8I9Y - chains C1 and LE of the 59 polymer chains in the assembly; structure by electron microscopy, 3.10 A resolution.

# Chain C1
Molecule: 3341-nt RNA strand
Source organism: Chaetomium thermophilum
Sequence (3341 nucleotides; row label = number of the first residue in the row):
     1 GGUUGACCUC GGAUCAGGUA GGAGGACCCG CUGAACUUAA GCAUAUCAAU AAGCGGAGGA
    61 AAAGAAACCA ACAGGGAUUG CCCUAGUAAC GGCGAGUGAA GCGGCAACAG CUCAAAUUUG
   121 AAAGCUGGCU UCGGCCCGCG UUGUAAUUUG GAGAGGAUGC UUUGGGCGAG GCUCCUUCUG
   181 AGUUCCCUGG AACGGGACGC CACAGAGGGU GAGAGCCCCG UAUAGUUGGA AGCCAAGCCU
   241 GUGUAAAGCU CCUUCGACGA GUCGAGUAGU UUGGGAAUGC UGCUCAAAAU GGGAGGUAAA
   301 UUUCUUCUAA AGCUAAAUAC CGGCCAGAGA CCGAUAGCGC ACAAGUAGAG UGAUCGAAAG
   361 AUGAAAAGCA CUUUGAAAAG AGGGUUAAAU AGCACGUGAA AUUGUUGAAA GGGAAGCGCU
   421 UGUGACCAGA CUUGCGCCCG GCGGAUCAUC CGGUGUUCUC ACCGGUGCAC UCCGCCGGGC
   481 UCAGGCCAGC AUCGGUUCUG GCGGGGGGAU AAAGGCCCAG GGAAUGUGGC UCCUCCGGGA
   541 GUGUUAUAGC CCUGGGUGUA AUACCCUCGC CGGGACCGAG GACCGCGCUC UGCAAGGAUG
   601 CUGGCGUAAU GGUCACCAGC GACCCGUCUU GAAACACGGA CCAAGGAGUC AAGGUUUUGC
   661 GCGAGUGUUU GGGUGUAAAA CCCGCACGCG UAAUGAAAGU GAACGUAGGU GAGAGCUUCG
   721 GCGCAUCAUC GACCGAUCCU GAUGUAUUCG GAUGGAUUUG AGUAGGAGCG UUAAGCCUUG
   781 GACCCGAAAG AUGGUGAACU AUGCUUGGAU AGGGUGAAGC CAGAGGAAAC UCUGGUGGAG
   841 GCUCGCAGCG GUUCUGACGU GCAAAUCGAU CGUCAAAUCU GAGCAUGGGG GCGAAAGACU
   901 AAUCGAACCA UCUAGUAGCU GGUUACCGCC GAAGUUUCCC UCAGGAUAGC AGUGUCGACC
   961 UUCAGUUUUA UGAGGUAAAG CGAAUGAUUA GGGACUCGGG GGCGAUUUUU AGCCUUCAUC
  1021 CAUUCUCAAA CUUUAAAUAU GUAAGAAGCC CUUGUUACUU AACUGAACGU GGGCAUUCGA
  1081 AUGUAUCGAC ACUAGUGGGC CAUUUUUGGU AAGCAGAACU GGCGAUGCGG GAUGAACCGA
  1141 ACGCGGGGUU AAGGUGCCGG AGUGGACGCU CAUCAGACAC CACAAAAGGC GUUAGUACAU
  1201 CUUGACAGCA GGACGGUGGC CAUGGAAGUC GGAAUCCGCU AAGGACUGUG UAACAACUCA
  1261 CCUGCCGAAU GUACUAGCCC UGAAAAUGGA UGGCGCUCAA GCGUCCCACC CAUACCCCGC
  1321 CCUCAGGGUA GAAACGAUGC CCUGAGGAGU AGGCGGCCGU GGAGGUCAGU GACGAAGCCU
  1381 AGGGCGUGAG CCCGGGUCGA ACGGCCUCUA GUGCAGAUCU UGGUGGUAGU AGCAAAUACU
  1441 UCAAUGAGAA CUUGAAGGAC CGAAGUGGGG AAAGGUUCCA UGUGAACAGC GGUUGGACAU
  1501 GGGUUAGUCG AUCCUAAGCC AUAGGGAAGU UCCGUUUCAA AGGGGCACUC GUGCCCCGUG
  1561 UGGCGAAAGG GAAGCCGGUU AAUAUUCCGG CACCUGGAUG UGGGUUUUGC GCGGCAACGC
  1621 AACUGAACGC GGAGACGACG GCGGGGGCCC CGGGCAGAGU UCUCUUUUCU UCUUAACGGU
  1681 CUAUCACCCU GGAAACAGUU UGUCUGGAGA UAGGGUUUAA UGGCCGGAAG AGCCCGACAC
  1741 UUCUGUCGGG UCCGGUGCGC UCUCGACGUC CCUUGAAAAU CCGCGGGAGG GAAUAAUUCU
  1801 CACGCCAGGU CGUACUCAUA ACCGCAGCAG GUCCCCAAGG UGAACAGCCU CUGGUUGAUA
  1861 GAACAAUGUA GAUAAGGGAA GUCGGCAAAA UAGAUCCGUA ACUUCGGGAA AAGGAUUGGC
  1921 UCUAAGGGUU GGGCACGUUG GGCUUUGGGC GGACGCCCUG GGAGCAGAGG GCCUCUAGCC
  1981 GGGCAACCGG CCGGCGGCCC UCAGCACCCG GGGUUGAAGC CCUUAGCAGG CUUCGGCCGU
  2041 CCGGCGUGCG GUUAACAACC AACUUAGAAC UGGUACGGAC AGGGGGAAUC UGACUGUCUA
  2101 AUUAAAACAU AGCAUUGCGA UGGCCAGAAA GUGGUGUUGA CGCAAUGUGA UUUCUGCCCA
  2161 GUGCUCUGAA UGUCAAAGUG AAGAAAUUCA ACCAAGCGCG GGUAAACGGC GGGAGUAACU
  2221 AUGACUCUCU UAAGGUAGCC AAAUGCCUCG UCAUCUAAUU AGUGACGCGC AUGAAUGGAU
  2281 UAACGAGAUU CCCACUGUCC CUAUCUACUA UCUAGCGAAA CCACAGCCAA GGGAACGGGC
  2341 UUGGCAAAAU CAGCGGGGAA AGAAGACCCU GUUGAGCUUG ACUCUAGUUU GACAUUGUGA
  2401 AAAGACAUAG GAGGUGUAGA AUAGGUGGGA GCUUCGGCGC CAGUGAAAUA CCACUACUCC
  2461 UAUUGUUUUU UUACUUAUUC AAUGAAGCGG GGCUGGACUU GCGUCCAACU UCUGGAGUUA
  2521 AGGUCCUUCG CGGGCCGACC CGGGUUGAAG ACAUUGUCAG GUGGGGAGUU UGGCUGGGGC
  2581 GGCACAUCUG UUAAACCAUA ACGCAGGUGU CCUAAGGGGG GCUCAUGGAG AACAGAAAUC
  2641 UCCAGUAGAA CAAAAGGGUA AAAGUCCCCU UGAUUUUGAU UUUCAGUGUG AAUACAAACC
  2701 AUGAAAGUGU GGCCUAUCGA UCCUUUAGUC CCUCGAAAUU UGAGGCUAGA GGUGCCAGAA
  2761 AAGUUACCAC AGGGAUAACU GGCUUGUGGC GGCCAAGCGU UCAUAGCGAC GUCGCUUUUU
  2821 GAUCCUUCGA UGUCGGCUCU UCCUAUCAUA CCGAAGCAGA AUUCGGUAAG CGUUGGAUUG
  2881 UUCACCCACU AAUAGGGAAC GUGAGCUGGG UUUAGACCGU CGUGAGACAG GUUAGUUUUA
  2941 CCCUACUGAU GAACUCGUCG CAAUGGUAAU UCAGCUUAGU ACGAGAGGAA CCGCUGAUUC
  3001 AGAUAAUUGG UUUUUGCGGU UGUCCGACCG GGCAGUGCCG CGAAGCUACC AUCUGCUGGA
  3061 UAAUGGCUGA ACGCCUCUAA GUCAGAAUCC AUGCCAGAAC GCGACGAUAC UACCCGCACG
  3121 UUGUAGACGU AUAAGAAUAG GCUCCGGCCU CGUAUCCUAG CAGGCGAUUC CUCCGCCGGC
  3181 CUCGAAGUGG CCGUCGGUAA UUCGCGUAUU GCAAUUUAGA CACGCGCGGG AUCAAAUCCU
  3241 UUGCAGACGA CUUAGAUGUG CGAAAGGGUC CUGUAAGCAG UAGAGUAGCC UUGUUGUUAC
  3301 GAUCUGCUGA GGGUAAGCCC UCCUUCGCCU AGAUUUCCCA G
Unresolved in the structure: 1-2, 693-706, 847-854, 865-867, 901-905, 987-1028, 1879-2294, 2485-2545, 2571-2721, 2753-2756, 2801-2804, 2822-2828, 2833, 2909-2914, 2937-2940, 3338-3341

# Chain LE
Name: 60S ribosomal protein L6
Source organism: Chaetomium thermophilum
Reference sequence: G0S0D6 (G0S0D6_CHATD); numbering as in UniProt (aligned over 1-200)
Sequence (200 residues; each row starts with the number of its first residue):
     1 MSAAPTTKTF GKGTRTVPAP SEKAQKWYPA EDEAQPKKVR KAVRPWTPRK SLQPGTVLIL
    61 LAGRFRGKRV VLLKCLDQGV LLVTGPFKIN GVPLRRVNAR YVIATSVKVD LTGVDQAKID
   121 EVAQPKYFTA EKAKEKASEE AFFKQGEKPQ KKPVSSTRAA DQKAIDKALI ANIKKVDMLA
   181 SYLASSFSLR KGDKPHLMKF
Unresolved in the structure: 1-14, 141-147

# Chain C1 / chain LE interface
Pairs across the interface (100):
  G436(C1) - Lys26(LE)  phosphate contact
  C437(C1) - Pro20(LE)  phosphate contact
  C447(C1) - Arg15(LE)  hydrogen bond to the base
  A448(C1) - Arg15(LE)  hydrogen bond to the base
  U471(C1) - Arg15(LE)  sugar contact
  U471(C1) - Val17(LE)  phosphate contact
  G474(C1) - Lys26(LE)  salt bridge to the phosphate
  G489(C1) - Tyr101(LE)  hydrogen bond to the phosphate
  C490(C1) - Gln78(LE)  hydrogen bond to the sugar
  C490(C1) - Gly79(LE)  sugar contact
  C490(C1) - Asn98(LE)  sugar contact
  C490(C1) - Arg100(LE)  phosphate contact
  A491(C1) - Trp46(LE)  phosphate contact
  A491(C1) - Gln78(LE)  sugar contact
  A491(C1) - Arg100(LE)  salt bridge to the phosphate
  U492(C1) - Ala42(LE)  hydrogen bond to the sugar
  U492(C1) - Arg44(LE)  hydrogen bond to the sugar
  U492(C1) - Pro45(LE)  sugar contact
  U492(C1) - Trp46(LE)  phosphate contact
  U492(C1) - Thr47(LE)  hydrogen bond to the phosphate
  C493(C1) - Lys41(LE)  base contact
  C493(C1) - Arg44(LE)  phosphate contact
  G494(C1) - Lys41(LE)  hydrogen bond to the sugar
  G574(C1) - Arg100(LE)  salt bridge to the phosphate
  G578(C1) - Lys41(LE)  base contact
  G580(C1) - Lys37(LE)  hydrogen bond to the sugar
  G581(C1) - Ala34(LE)  sugar contact
  G581(C1) - Gln35(LE)  hydrogen bond to the sugar
  G581(C1) - Pro36(LE)  sugar contact
  G581(C1) - Lys37(LE)  hydrogen bond to the base
  G581(C1) - Val39(LE)  base contact
  A582(C1) - Gln35(LE)  sugar contact
  A582(C1) - Pro36(LE)  sugar contact
  A582(C1) - Lys37(LE)  phosphate contact
  C583(C1) - Lys37(LE)  phosphate contact
  C583(C1) - Lys38(LE)  hydrogen bond to the phosphate
  G585(C1) - Arg40(LE)  hydrogen bond to the base
  C593(C1) - Ala42(LE)  phosphate contact
  C593(C1) - Arg44(LE)  phosphate contact
  A594(C1) - Arg40(LE)  phosphate contact
  A594(C1) - Lys41(LE)  phosphate contact
  A594(C1) - Ala42(LE)  hydrogen bond to the phosphate
  A594(C1) - Arg44(LE)  salt bridge to the phosphate
  A595(C1) - Arg40(LE)  hydrogen bond to the base
  G596(C1) - Arg40(LE)  hydrogen bond to the phosphate
  A598(C1) - Val39(LE)  phosphate contact
  A598(C1) - Lys41(LE)  salt bridge to the phosphate
  U599(C1) - Val39(LE)  phosphate contact
  G600(C1) - Gln78(LE)  hydrogen bond to the base
  C601(C1) - Gln78(LE)  hydrogen bond to the sugar
  G603(C1) - Lys132(LE)  phosphate contact
  G604(C1) - Lys132(LE)  salt bridge to the phosphate
  G3129(C1) - Arg190(LE)  hydrogen bond to the sugar
  G3129(C1) - Lys191(LE)  hydrogen bond to the base
  A3131(C1) - Lys191(LE)  salt bridge to the phosphate
  U3132(C1) - Lys191(LE)  hydrogen bond to the base
  C3157(C1) - Arg190(LE)  hydrogen bond to the base
  U3158(C1) - Arg190(LE)  hydrogen bond to the sugar
  A3159(C1) - Ser185(LE)  sugar contact
  G3160(C1) - Ala184(LE)  phosphate contact
  G3160(C1) - Ser185(LE)  phosphate contact
  G3160(C1) - Ser186(LE)  hydrogen bond to the phosphate
  G3163(C1) - Ser186(LE)  hydrogen bond to the base
  C3205(C1) - Lys88(LE)  phosphate contact
  G3206(C1) - Lys88(LE)  salt bridge to the phosphate
  U3207(C1) - Arg64(LE)  hydrogen bond to the phosphate
  U3207(C1) - Phe87(LE)  phosphate contact
  U3207(C1) - Gly91(LE)  hydrogen bond to the sugar
  U3207(C1) - Lys151(LE)  salt bridge to the phosphate
  A3208(C1) - Arg64(LE)  salt bridge to the phosphate
  A3208(C1) - Phe87(LE)  stacking on the base
  A3208(C1) - Pro93(LE)  sugar contact
  A3208(C1) - Lys151(LE)  phosphate contact
  A3208(C1) - Val154(LE)  base contact
  U3209(C1) - Arg64(LE)  salt bridge to the phosphate
  U3209(C1) - Arg95(LE)  salt bridge to the phosphate
  U3209(C1) - Glu135(LE)  hydrogen bond to the base
  U3209(C1) - Lys152(LE)  base contact
  U3209(C1) - Ser155(LE)  base contact
  U3209(C1) - Arg158(LE)  hydrogen bond to the base
  U3210(C1) - Arg64(LE)  sugar contact
  U3210(C1) - Lys152(LE)  salt bridge to the phosphate
  G3211(C1) - Arg95(LE)  sugar contact
  G3211(C1) - Phe128(LE)  base contact
  G3211(C1) - Lys132(LE)  hydrogen bond to the sugar
  G3211(C1) - Glu135(LE)  hydrogen bond to the base
  G3211(C1) - Lys136(LE)  base contact
  G3211(C1) - Lys152(LE)  hydrogen bond to the base
  G3211(C1) - Arg158(LE)  base contact
  C3212(C1) - Val80(LE)  base contact
  C3212(C1) - Arg96(LE)  salt bridge to the phosphate
  C3212(C1) - Asn98(LE)  hydrogen bond to the base
  A3213(C1) - Ala62(LE)  sugar contact
  A3213(C1) - Gly63(LE)  hydrogen bond to the phosphate
  A3213(C1) - Arg95(LE)  salt bridge to the phosphate
  A3213(C1) - Val97(LE)  phosphate contact
  A3213(C1) - Tyr101(LE)  sugar contact
  A3214(C1) - Gly63(LE)  phosphate contact
  A3214(C1) - Arg66(LE)  salt bridge to the phosphate
  U3216(C1) - Arg66(LE)  salt bridge to the phosphate
Also at the interface, not in a pair above, chain C1 (54 interface residues in all): C435, G467, C472, C584, G597, C3203
Also at the interface, not in a pair above, chain LE (58 interface residues in all): Lys23, Trp27, Phe65, Lys68, Thr129, Glu131, Pro153, Gln162, Lys174, Leu189

# Summary
The interface between chain C1 and chain LE involves 54 residues on one side and 58 on the other, with 34
hydrogen bonds, 17 salt bridges and 1 aromatic stacking contact. Among the polar pairs are C447(C1)-Arg15(LE),
A448(C1)-Arg15(LE) and G581(C1)-Lys37(LE).
Here chain C1 is a 3341-nt RNA strand and chain LE is 60S ribosomal protein L6, both from Chaetomium
thermophilum. Entry 8I9Y (Cryo-EM structure of a Chaetomium thermophilum pre-60S ribosomal subunit - Ytm1-2)
was determined by electron microscopy (same publication as 8I9P, 8I9T, 8I9V, 8I9W, 8I9X, 8I9Z and 8IA0).
